8WFX - chains K and L of the 15 polymer chains in the assembly; structure by electron microscopy, 3.73 A resolution.

Chain K (and L):
Name: CRISPR system Cms endoribonuclease Csm3
Organism: Mycobacterium canettii
Notes: chain L of this document is another copy of the same molecule, construct and numbering; everything in this record applies to it too
UniProtKB: G0TFC2 (G0TFC2_MYCCP); numbering as in UniProt (aligned over 1-236)
Sequence (236 residues; numbered 1 to 236; the number before each row is that of its first residue):
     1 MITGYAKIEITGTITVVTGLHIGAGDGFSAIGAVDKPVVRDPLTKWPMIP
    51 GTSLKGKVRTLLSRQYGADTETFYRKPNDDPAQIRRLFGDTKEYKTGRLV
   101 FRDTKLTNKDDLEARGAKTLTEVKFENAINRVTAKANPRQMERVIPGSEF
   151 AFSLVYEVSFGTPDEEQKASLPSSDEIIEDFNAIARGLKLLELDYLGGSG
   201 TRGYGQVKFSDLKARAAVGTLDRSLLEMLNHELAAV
Unresolved in the structure: 1-3, 26-31 (chain L: 1-5)

How chain K and chain L interact:
Residue-residue contacts - 50 pairs, chain K then chain L:
  T18(K) with D103(L), hydrogen bond
  A68(K) with F160(L), hydrogen bond (backbone-backbone); G161(L), hydrogen bond (backbone-backbone)
  D69(K) with F160(L)
  E71(K) with F160(L); G161(L); L171(L)
  T72(K) with G161(L)
  F73(K) with T162(L); D164(L); Q167(L); K168(L)
  R75(K) with E165(L), salt bridge
  R115(K) with L43(L)
  T119(K) with F28(L)
  E122(K) with P42(L)
  K124(K) with T52(L); D103(L)
  F125(K) with G25(L); D26(L)
  E126(K) with T52(L)
  R131(K) with R59(L); T60(L), hydrogen bond; S63(L); Y74(L), hydrogen bond (side chain-backbone); R75(L); P77(L)
  V132(K) with R75(L)
  R143(K) with D103(L), salt bridge
  P146(K) with P42(L)
  K189(K) with A217(L), hydrogen bond (side chain-backbone); V218(L)
  L190(K) with K7(L); V218(L), hydrophobic
  L193(K) with R102(L), hydrogen bond (backbone-side chain); A217(L), hydrophobic
  D194(K) with K7(L), salt bridge
  Y195(K) with R102(L)
  T201(K) with K55(L), hydrogen bond; T96(L); L99(L); V100(L); F101(L)
  R202(K) with G51(L); K55(L)
  G203(K) with F101(L); R102(L); D103(L)
  Y204(K) with D103(L)
  Q206(K) with R102(L), hydrogen bond
Other interface residues (no listed pair), chain K (33 interface residues in all): R64, A117, N130, I145, G147, G200
Other interface residues (no listed pair), chain L (40 interface residues in all): A6, D41, M48, P50, K76, F88, G97, S159, R215

Overview:
Chain K and chain L form an interface of 33 and 40 residues respectively; the contacts include 9 hydrogen
bonds and 3 salt bridges. Among the polar pairs are R75(K)-E165(L), R143(K)-D103(L) and D194(K)-K7(L).
Chain K and chain L are both CRISPR system Cms endoribonuclease Csm3 (Mycobacterium canettii); the structure,
Cryo-EM structure of CRISPR-Csm effector complex from Mycobacterium canettii, was determined by electron
microscopy together with 8X5D from the same study.
